4L5J - chains C and D of the 4 polymer chains in the assembly; structure by X-ray diffraction, 2.60 A resolution.

Chain C (and D):
Molecule: Transcriptional regulator LsrR
Source organism: Escherichia coli
Notes: chain D of this document is another copy of the same molecule, construct and numbering; everything in this record applies to it too
UniProt: P76141 (LSRR_ECOLI); residue numbers follow UniProt; this construct covers 1-317
Amino-acid sequence (318 residues; row label = number of the first residue in the row; numbering starts at 0):
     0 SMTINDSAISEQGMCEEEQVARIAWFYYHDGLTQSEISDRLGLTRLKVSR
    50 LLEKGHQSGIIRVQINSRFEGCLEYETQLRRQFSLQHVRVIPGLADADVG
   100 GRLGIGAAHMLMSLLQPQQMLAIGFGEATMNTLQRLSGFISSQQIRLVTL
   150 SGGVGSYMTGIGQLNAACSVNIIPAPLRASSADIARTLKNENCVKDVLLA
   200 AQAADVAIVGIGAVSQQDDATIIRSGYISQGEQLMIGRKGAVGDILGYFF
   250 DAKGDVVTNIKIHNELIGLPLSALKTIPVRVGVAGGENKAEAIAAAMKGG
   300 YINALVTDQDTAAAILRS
Not modelled in the structure: 0-9
Sequence notes: expression tag (0)
Small-molecule neighbours: 5-O-phosphono-alpha-D-ribofuranose (HSX): Phe124, Gly125, Glu126, Ala127, Val208, Gly209, Ile210, Gly211, Gln215, Thr220, Ile221, Asp243, Ile244, Leu245, Gly246, Lys288
Swiss-Prot annotation at these positions:
  - DNA-binding region: Gln33 to Gln56 (H-T-H motif)
  - mutagenesis: Tyr26 (Y26H: Greatly reduces the DNA binding ability. Retains tetrameric assembly), Gln33 (Q33A: Greatly reduces the DNA binding ability. Retains tetrameric assembly), Gln215 (Q215A: Moderate decrease in affinity for phospho-AI-2), Thr220 (T220A: Decreases affinity for phospho-AI-2), Asp243 (D243A: Forms tetramers in the presence or absence of phospho-AI-2. Decreases affinity for phospho-AI-2), Lys288 (K288A: Forms tetramers in the presence or absence of phospho-AI-2. Decreases affinity for phospho-AI-2)
From the paper describing this entry:
  - binding site for 5-O-phosphono-alpha-D-ribofuranose: Thr220

Interface between chain C and chain D:
Contacting residue pairs (29):
  Val153(C) - Val153(D)  hydrophobic
  Val153(C) - Ile171(D)  hydrophobic
  Met157(C) - Met157(D)  hydrophobic
  Met157(C) - Ile171(D)  hydrophobic
  Gly161(C) - Gly161(D)
  Gly161(C) - Leu163(D)
  Gln162(C) - Ala165(D)
  Leu163(C) - Gly161(D)
  Ala165(C) - Thr158(D)
  Ala165(C) - Gln162(D)
  Ile171(C) - Val153(D)  hydrophobic
  Ile171(C) - Met157(D)  hydrophobic
  Pro173(C) - Val153(D)  hydrophobic
  Pro173(C) - Pro173(D)
  Pro173(C) - Ala174(D)
  Pro173(C) - Pro175(D)
  Ala174(C) - Pro173(D)
  Pro175(C) - Pro173(D)
  Pro175(C) - Cys192(D)  hydrophobic
  Ala178(C) - Glu190(D)
  Ser179(C) - Glu190(D)  hydrogen bond
  Ile183(C) - Thr186(D)
  Ile183(C) - Glu190(D)
  Thr186(C) - Ile183(D)
  Leu187(C) - Leu187(D)  hydrophobic
  Glu190(C) - Ala178(D)
  Glu190(C) - Ser179(D)  hydrogen bond (side chain-backbone)
  Glu190(C) - Ile183(D)
  Cys192(C) - Pro175(D)  hydrophobic
Other interface residues (no listed pair), chain C (20 interface residues in all): Thr158, Ile160, Arg177
Other interface residues (no listed pair), chain D (20 interface residues in all): Asn164, Arg177

Summary:
The chain C/chain D interface involves 20 residues from each chain, with 2 hydrogen bonds. The hydrogen-bonded
pair is Ser179(C)-Glu190(D). Bound to chain C: 5-O-phosphono-alpha-D-ribofuranose. From UniProt: 6 mutagenesis
sites on chain C. From the paper: a binding site for 5-O-phosphono-alpha-D-ribofuranose at Thr220(C).
Chain C and chain D are both Transcriptional regulator LsrR (Escherichia coli); the structure, Crystal
structures of the LsrR proteins complexed with phospho-AI-2 and its two different analogs reveal distinct ...,
was determined by X-ray diffraction (same publication as 4L4Z, 4L50, 4L51 and 4L5I).
